PDB entry 4BE3 | X-ray diffraction, 1.75 A resolution | chains A and B

== Chain A (and B) ==
Name: Alginate lyase, family PL7
Organism: Zobellia galactanivorans
Notes: EC 4.2.2.11, 4.2.2.3; chain B of this document is another copy of the same molecule, construct and numbering; everything in this record applies to it too
Reference sequence: G0L2Y1 (G0L2Y1_ZOBGA); numbering as in UniProt (aligned over 39-352)
Sequence (314 residues; numbered 39 to 352; the number before each row is that of its first residue):
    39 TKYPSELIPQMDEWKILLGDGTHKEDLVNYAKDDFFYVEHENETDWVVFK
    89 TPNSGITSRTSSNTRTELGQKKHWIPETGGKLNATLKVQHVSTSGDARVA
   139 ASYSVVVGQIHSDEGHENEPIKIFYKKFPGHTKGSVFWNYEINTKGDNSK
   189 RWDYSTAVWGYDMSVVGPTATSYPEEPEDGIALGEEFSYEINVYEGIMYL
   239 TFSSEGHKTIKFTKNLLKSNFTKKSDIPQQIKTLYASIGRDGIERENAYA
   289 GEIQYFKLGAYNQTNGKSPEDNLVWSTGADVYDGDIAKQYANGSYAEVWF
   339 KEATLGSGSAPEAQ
Not modelled in the structure: 351-352
Ion coordination: Na+: Thr-116 (shared with Thr-116(B) of chain B)
Small-molecule neighbours: s,r meso-tartaric acid (SRT): Leu-55, His-61, Ser-96, Thr-98, Arg-103, His-149, Tyr-293, Lys-295
Reported in the primary citation:
  - catalytic residues: Gln-147, His-149, Tyr-299
  - specificity-determining residues: Trp-197 to Asp-217, Ser-257 to Glu-284, Gly-304 to Asp-318

== Interface between chain A and chain B ==
Residue-residue contacts (11):
  Lys-110(A) with Gly-117(B); Ser-345(B)
  His-111(A) with Thr-116(B)
  Ile-113(A) with Ile-113(B), hydrophobic
  Glu-115(A) with Ile-291(B)
  Thr-116(A) with His-111(B); Ile-291(B)
  Gly-117(A) with Lys-110(B)
  Ile-291(A) with Glu-115(B); Thr-116(B)
  Ser-345(A) with Lys-110(B)
Also at the interface, not in a pair above, chain A (10 interface residues in all): Trp-112, Gly-344
Also at the interface, not in a pair above, chain B (10 interface residues in all): Trp-112, Gly-344

== In short ==
The chain A/chain B interface involves 10 residues from each chain. Bound to chain A: s,r meso-tartaric acid.
From the paper: catalytic residues Gln-147(A), His-149(A) and Tyr-299(A); specificity determinants Trp-197(A),
Ser-257(A) and Gly-304(A).
Both chains are Alginate lyase, family PL7 (Zobellia galactanivorans). Entry 4BE3 (crystal structure of the
exolytic PL7 alginate lyase AlyA5 from Zobellia galactanivorans) was determined by X-ray diffraction together
with 3ZPY from the same study.
